8U6L - chains A and B; structure by X-ray diffraction, 2.49 A resolution.

== Chain A ==
Name: Reverse transcriptase/ribonuclease H
Source organism: Human immunodeficiency virus 1
Notes: EC 2.7.7.49, 2.7.7.7, 3.1.26.13
UniProt: P03366 (POL_HV1B1); residues 1-555 here correspond to UniProt positions 600-1154 (UniProt number = residue number + 599)
Amino-acid sequence (557 residues; row label = number of the first residue in the row; numbers below 1 keep their minus sign (Met-1 is residue -1)):
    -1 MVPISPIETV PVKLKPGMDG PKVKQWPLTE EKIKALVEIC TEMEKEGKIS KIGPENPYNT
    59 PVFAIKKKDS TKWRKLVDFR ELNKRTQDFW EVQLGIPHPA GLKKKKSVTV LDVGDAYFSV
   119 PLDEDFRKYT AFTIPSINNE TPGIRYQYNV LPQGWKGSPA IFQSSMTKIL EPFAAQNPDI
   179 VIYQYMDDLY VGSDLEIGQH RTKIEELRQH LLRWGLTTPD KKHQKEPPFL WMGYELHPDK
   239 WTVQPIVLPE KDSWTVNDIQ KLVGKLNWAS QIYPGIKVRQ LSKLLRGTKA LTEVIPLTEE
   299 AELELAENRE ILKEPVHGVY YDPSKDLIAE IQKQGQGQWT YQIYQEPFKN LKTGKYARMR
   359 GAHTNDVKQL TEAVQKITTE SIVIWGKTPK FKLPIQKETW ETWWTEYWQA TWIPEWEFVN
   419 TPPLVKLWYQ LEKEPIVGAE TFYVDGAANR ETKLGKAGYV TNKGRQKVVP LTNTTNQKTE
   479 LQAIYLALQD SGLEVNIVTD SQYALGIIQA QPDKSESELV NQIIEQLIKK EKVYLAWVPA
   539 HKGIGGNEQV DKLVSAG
Not modelled in the structure: -1 to 0, 65-68, 555
Construct notes: expression tag (-1 to 0); engineered mutation Ala172 (Lys771 in P03366), Ala173 (Lys772 in P03366), Ser280 (Cys879 in P03366)
Ion coordination: Mg2+: Asp443, Asp498
Ligand contacts: VRQ (N-(2-{5-chloro-2-[(6-cyanonaphthalen-1-yl)oxy]phenoxy}ethyl)-N-methylprop-2-enamide): Leu100, Lys101, Lys102, Lys103, Val106, Val108, Val179, Tyr181, Tyr188, Val189, Gly190, Phe227, Trp229, Leu234, His235, Pro236, Tyr318
Curated features (UniProtKB/Swiss-Prot):
  - region: Phe227 to His235 (RT 'primer grip')
  - motif: Trp398 to Trp414 (Tryptophan repeat motif)
  - binding site (Mg(2+)): Asp110, Asp185, Asp186, Asp443, Glu478, Asp498, Asp549
  - site: Trp401 (Essential for RT p66/p51 heterodimerization), Trp414 (Essential for RT p66/p51 heterodimerization), Phe440, Tyr441 (Cleavage)

== Chain B ==
Name: p51 RT
Source organism: Human immunodeficiency virus 1
UniProt: P03366 (POL_HV1B1); residues 1-428 here correspond to UniProt positions 600-1027 (UniProt number = residue number + 599)
Amino-acid sequence (428 residues; numbered 1 to 428; the number before each row is that of its first residue):
     1 PISPIETVPV KLKPGMDGPK VKQWPLTEEK IKALVEICTE MEKEGKISKI GPENPYNTPV
    61 FAIKKKDSTK WRKLVDFREL NKRTQDFWEV QLGIPHPAGL KKKKSVTVLD VGDAYFSVPL
   121 DEDFRKYTAF TIPSINNETP GIRYQYNVLP QGWKGSPAIF QSSMTKILEP FKKQNPDIVI
   181 YQYMDDLYVG SDLEIGQHRT KIEELRQHLL RWGLTTPDKK HQKEPPFLWM GYELHPDKWT
   241 VQPIVLPEKD SWTVNDIQKL VGKLNWASQI YPGIKVRQLS KLLRGTKALT EVIPLTEEAE
   301 LELAENREIL KEPVHGVYYD PSKDLIAEIQ KQGQGQWTYQ IYQEPFKNLK TGKYARMRGA
   361 HTNDVKQLTE AVQKITTESI VIWGKTPKFK LPIQKETWET WWTEYWQATW IPEWEFVNTP
   421 PLVKLWYQ
Not modelled in the structure: 1-4, 66-67, 94, 218-231, 359-360
Construct notes: engineered mutation Ser280 (Cys879 in P03366)
Ion coordination: Mg2+: Gln23, Asn57, Thr58
Curated features (UniProtKB/Swiss-Prot):
  - region: Phe227 to His235 (RT 'primer grip')
  - motif: Trp398 to Trp414 (Tryptophan repeat motif)
  - binding site (Mg(2+)): Asp110, Asp185, Asp186
  - site (Essential for RT p66/p51 heterodimerization): Trp401, Trp414

== Interface between chain A and chain B ==
Residue-residue contacts - 105 pairs, chain A then chain B:
  Val8(A) with Pro52(B), hydrophobic; Glu53(B)
  Pro9(A) with Glu53(B)
  Gln85(A) with Glu53(B), hydrogen bond (side chain-backbone)
  Asp86(A) with Lys20(B), salt bridge; Pro55(B)
  Phe87(A) with Pro52(B); Glu53(B); Pro55(B)
  Trp88(A) with Pro52(B), hydrogen bond (backbone-backbone); Asn54(B); Pro55(B); Asn57(B); Thr131(B); Arg143(B)
  Gln91(A) with Asn137(B); Thr139(B); Pro140(B)
  Gly93(A) with Asn137(B)
  Ile94(A) with Asn137(B), hydrogen bond (backbone-side chain)
  Pro95(A) with Asn136(B); Asn137(B)
  His96(A) with Asn136(B), hydrogen bond (backbone-side chain)
  Gly99(A) with Asn136(B)
  Ala158(A) with Pro52(B)
  Gln161(A) with Pro140(B)
  Ser162(A) with Pro52(B)
  Tyr181(A) with Glu138(B)
  Arg358(A) with Gln394(B); Glu396(B), salt bridge
  Glu370(A) with Gln394(B)
  Gln373(A) with Glu396(B), hydrogen bond (side chain-backbone); Thr397(B), hydrogen bond; Thr400(B), hydrogen bond
  Thr377(A) with Thr400(B)
  Ile380(A) with Leu26(B)
  Val381(A) with Pro25(B), hydrophobic; Asn136(B), hydrogen bond (backbone-backbone)
  Ile382(A) with Ile135(B); Asn136(B)
  Trp383(A) with Ile135(B)
  Gly384(A) with Thr27(B); Glu28(B), hydrogen bond (backbone-backbone); Ile135(B)
  Trp402(A) with Lys331(B), hydrogen bond (backbone-side chain)
  Tyr405(A) with Lys331(B), hydrogen bond (backbone-side chain)
  Trp406(A) with Lys331(B); Pro392(B), hydrophobic; Val417(B); Asn418(B); Thr419(B); Pro420(B); Pro421(B)
  Gln407(A) with Lys331(B), hydrogen bond (backbone-side chain); Asp364(B); Pro392(B); Ile393(B); Gln394(B); Val417(B)
  Ala408(A) with Trp337(B), hydrophobic; Asp364(B); Pro392(B), hydrogen bond (backbone-backbone); Ile393(B)
  Thr409(A) with Asp364(B), hydrogen bond (backbone-side chain)
  Trp410(A) with Asn363(B); Val365(B), hydrophobic; Trp401(B); Tyr405(B)
  Pro433(A) with Asn255(B); Thr290(B)
  Ile434(A) with Thr290(B)
  Val435(A) with Thr290(B)
  Thr439(A) with Lys287(B); Ala288(B); Leu289(B), hydrogen bond (side chain-backbone)
  Tyr441(A) with Gln258(B); Thr286(B); Lys287(B), hydrogen bond (side chain-backbone)
  Val458(A) with Thr286(B)
  Thr459(A) with Thr286(B)
  Asn460(A) with Thr286(B); Lys287(B); Ala288(B)
  Asn494(A) with Leu289(B)
  Val496(A) with Leu289(B), hydrophobic
  Gln500(A) with Leu422(B)
  Gln507(A) with Leu422(B)
  Tyr532(A) with Asn255(B), hydrogen bond; Lys259(B), hydrogen bond; Leu289(B), hydrophobic
  Ala534(A) with Lys259(B)
  Trp535(A) with Trp426(B), hydrophobic
  Val536(A) with Gln258(B)
  Pro537(A) with Gly262(B); Asn265(B)
  Lys540(A) with Asn265(B), hydrogen bond
  Ile542(A) with Gln258(B); Val261(B), hydrophobic; Leu283(B)
  Gly543(A) with Leu283(B); Gly285(B)
  Gly544(A) with Gly285(B), hydrogen bond (backbone-backbone); Thr286(B)
  Gln547(A) with Gly285(B); Thr286(B)
Interface residues without a listed pair, chain A (68 interface residues in all): Lys11, Leu100, Lys101, Ile159, Thr165, Gln182, Thr376, Thr386, Thr403, Glu404, Gly436, Leu503, Gly504, Gly541
Interface residues without a listed pair, chain B (58 interface residues in all): Tyr56, Lys126, Val254, Ser280, Arg284, Leu368, Lys424

== Overview ==
Chain A and chain B form an interface of 68 and 58 residues respectively; the contacts include 20 hydrogen
bonds and 2 salt bridges. Among the polar pairs are Asp86(A)-Lys20(B), Arg358(A)-Glu396(B) and
Gln85(A)-Glu53(B). Chain A binds compound VRQ.
Here chain A is Reverse transcriptase/ribonuclease H and chain B is p51 RT, both from Human immunodeficiency
virus 1. Entry 8U6L (Crystal Structure of HIV-1 Reverse Transcriptase in Complex with
N-(2-(5-chloro-2-((6-cyanonaphthalen-1-yl)oxy)phenoxy)ethyl)-N-methylacrylamide (JLJ748), a non-nucleoside
inhibitor) was determined by X-ray diffraction together with 8U69, 8U6A, 8U6B, 8U6C, 8U6D, 8U6E and 14 further
entries from the same study.
